Entry 3WOD (X-ray diffraction, 3.60 A resolution); this record covers chains A and C of the 8 polymer chains in the assembly.

== Chain A ==
Molecule: DNA-directed RNA polymerase subunit alpha
Organism: Thermus thermophilus
Notes: EC 2.7.7.6
UniProt: Q5SHR6 (RPOA_THET8); residue numbers follow UniProt; this construct covers 1-315
Amino-acid sequence (315 residues; numbered 1 to 315; the number before each row is that of its first residue):
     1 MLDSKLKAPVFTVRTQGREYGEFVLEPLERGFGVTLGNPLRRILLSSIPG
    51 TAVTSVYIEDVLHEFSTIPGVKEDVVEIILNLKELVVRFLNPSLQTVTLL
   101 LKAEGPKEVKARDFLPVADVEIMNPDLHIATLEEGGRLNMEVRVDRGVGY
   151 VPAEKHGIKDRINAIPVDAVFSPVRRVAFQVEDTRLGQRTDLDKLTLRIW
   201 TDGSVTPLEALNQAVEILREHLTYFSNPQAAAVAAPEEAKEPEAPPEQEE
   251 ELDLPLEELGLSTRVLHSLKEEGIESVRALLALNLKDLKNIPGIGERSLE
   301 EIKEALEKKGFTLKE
Not modelled in the structure: 1-5, 231-315

== Chain C ==
Molecule: DNA-directed RNA polymerase subunit beta
Organism: Thermus thermophilus
Notes: EC 2.7.7.6
UniProt: Q8RQE9 (RPOB_THET8); residue numbers follow UniProt; this construct covers 1-1119
Amino-acid sequence (1119 residues; each row starts with the number of its first residue):
     1 MEIKRFGRIREVIPLPPLTEIQVESYRRALQADVPPEKRENVGIQAAFRE
    51 TFPIEEEDKGKGGLVLDFLEYRLGEPPFPQDECREKDLTYQAPLYARLQL
   101 IHKDTGLIKEDEVFLGHIPLMTEDGSFIINGADRVIVSQIHRSPGVYFTP
   151 DPARPGRYIASIIPLPKRGPWIDLEVEPNGVVSMKVNKRKFPLVLLLRVL
   201 GYDQETLARELGAYGELVQGLMDESVFAMRPEEALIRLFTLLRPGDPPKR
   251 DKAVAYVYGLIADPRRYDLGEAGRYKAEEKLGIRLSGRTLARFEDGEFKD
   301 EVFLPTLRYLFALTAGVPGHEVDDIDHLGNRRIRTVGELMTDQFRVGLAR
   351 LARGVRERMLMGSEDSLTPAKLVNSRPLEAAIREFFSRSQLSQFKDETNP
   401 LSSLRHKRRISALGPGGLTRERAGFDVRDVHRTHYGRICPVETPEGANIG
   451 LITSLAAYARVDELGFIRTPYRRVVGGVVTDEVVYMTATEEDRYTIAQAN
   501 TPLEGNRIAAERVVARRKGEPVIVSPEEVEFMDVSPKQVFSVNTNLIPFL
   551 EHDDANRALMGSNMQTQAVPLIRAQAPVVMTGLEERVVRDSLAALYAEED
   601 GEVAKVDGNRIVVRYEDGRLVEYPLRRFYRSNQGTALDQRPRVVVGQRVR
   651 KGDLLADGPASENGFLALGQNVLVAIMPFDGYNFEDAIVISEELLKRDFY
   701 TSIHIERYEIEARDTKLGPERITRDIPHLSEAALRDLDEEGVVRIGAEVK
   751 PGDILVGRTSFKGESEPTPEERLLRSIFGEKARDVKDTSLRVPPGEGGIV
   801 VRTVRLRRGDPGVELKPGVREVVRVYVAQKRKLQVGDKLANRHGNKGVVA
   851 KILPVEDMPHLPDGTPVDVILNPLGVPSRMNLGQILETHLGLAGYFLGQR
   901 YISPIFDGAKEPEIKELLAQAFEVYFGKRKGEGFGVDKREVEVLRRAEKL
   951 GLVTPGKTPEEQLKELFLQGKVVLYDGRTGEPIEGPIVVGQMFIMKLYHM
  1001 VEDKMHARSTGPYSLITQQPLGGKAQFGGQRFGEMEVWALEAYGAAHTLQ
  1051 EMLTLKSDDIEGRNAAYEAIIKGEDVPEPSVPESFRVLVKELQALALDVQ
  1101 TLDEKDNPVDIFEGLASKR
Not modelled in the structure: 1119

== How chain A and chain C interact ==
Residue-residue contacts (83; chain A residue first):
  E22(A) - F934(C)
  R30(A) - K938(C)
  V34(A) - R939(C)
  V34(A) - T979(C)
  V34(A) - G980(C)
  N38(A) - G977(C)  hydrogen bond (side chain-backbone)
  N38(A) - R978(C)
  N38(A) - T979(C)
  N38(A) - G980(C)
  R41(A) - H860(C)  hydrogen bond
  R41(A) - G864(C)
  R42(A) - E856(C)
  R42(A) - D857(C)
  R42(A) - G977(C)
  R42(A) - R978(C)
  L45(A) - E856(C)
  S46(A) - E856(C)
  L62(A) - I745(C)  hydrophobic
  L62(A) - G746(C)
  H63(A) - I745(C)
  H63(A) - G746(C)
  H63(A) - I799(C)
  H63(A) - V800(C)
  H63(A) - V801(C)
  E64(A) - K830(C)  salt bridge
  F65(A) - F628(C)
  F65(A) - I703(C)  hydrophobic
  F65(A) - I799(C)  hydrophobic
  F65(A) - A828(C)  hydrophobic
  F65(A) - K830(C)
  T67(A) - G608(C)
  T67(A) - N609(C)  hydrogen bond
  T67(A) - R627(C)
  P69(A) - D607(C)
  G70(A) - D607(C)  hydrogen bond (backbone-side chain)
  V71(A) - D607(C)
  V71(A) - G608(C)  hydrogen bond (backbone-backbone)
  K72(A) - V606(C)
  K72(A) - G608(C)
  K72(A) - P641(C)
  K72(A) - V643(C)
  D74(A) - R640(C)  salt bridge
  V76(A) - F628(C)  hydrophobic
  E77(A) - R642(C)  salt bridge
  L80(A) - R573(C)
  K83(A) - K696(C)  hydrogen bond (side chain-backbone)
  K83(A) - D698(C)  salt bridge
  E133(A) - K605(C)
  E133(A) - V606(C)  hydrogen bond (side chain-backbone)
  E133(A) - D607(C)
  E133(A) - R610(C)  salt bridge
  E133(A) - V645(C)
  E134(A) - V645(C)
  Y150(A) - E692(C)
  Y150(A) - L695(C)  hydrogen bond (side chain-backbone)
  Y150(A) - K696(C)
  Y150(A) - K832(C)
  P152(A) - K832(C)
  E154(A) - K832(C)  salt bridge
  D168(A) - D698(C)
  D168(A) - K832(C)  salt bridge
  V170(A) - K696(C)
  R176(A) - D863(C)
  R176(A) - G864(C)
  R176(A) - T865(C)
  V177(A) - G864(C)
  A178(A) - P862(C)
  A178(A) - G864(C)
  F179(A) - D937(C)
  F179(A) - Y975(C)  hydrophobic
  F179(A) - G980(C)
  Q180(A) - R929(C)
  Q180(A) - G935(C)
  Q180(A) - D937(C)
  V181(A) - D937(C)  hydrogen bond (backbone-side chain)
  V181(A) - K938(C)  hydrogen bond (backbone-backbone)
  E182(A) - F934(C)
  E182(A) - G935(C)  hydrogen bond (side chain-backbone)
  D183(A) - K938(C)  salt bridge
  D191(A) - K938(C)
  D193(A) - K938(C)  salt bridge
  T196(A) - F934(C)
  R198(A) - E932(C)  salt bridge
Other interface residues (no listed pair), chain A (46 interface residues in all): G31, S66, I68, I79, L192
Other interface residues (no listed pair), chain C (53 interface residues in all): A604, Q829, V855, G933, V936, D976, E981

== Summary ==
46 residues of chain A face 53 of chain C across their interface; the contacts include 11 hydrogen bonds and
10 salt bridges. Polar pairs include E64(A)-K830(C), D74(A)-R640(C) and E77(A)-R642(C).
Chain A is DNA-directed RNA polymerase subunit alpha and chain C is DNA-directed RNA polymerase subunit beta,
both from Thermus thermophilus; the structure, RNA polymerase-gp39 complex, was determined by X-ray
diffraction together with 3WOE from the same study.
